PDB entry 3KF4 | X-ray diffraction, 1.90 A resolution | chain A

[Chain A]
Name: Tyrosine-protein kinase ABL1
From: Mus musculus
Notes: EC 2.7.10.2
Reference sequence: P00520 (ABL1_MOUSE); residue numbers follow UniProt; this construct covers 229-515
Chain sequence (288 residues; numbered 228 to 515; the number before each row is that of its first residue):
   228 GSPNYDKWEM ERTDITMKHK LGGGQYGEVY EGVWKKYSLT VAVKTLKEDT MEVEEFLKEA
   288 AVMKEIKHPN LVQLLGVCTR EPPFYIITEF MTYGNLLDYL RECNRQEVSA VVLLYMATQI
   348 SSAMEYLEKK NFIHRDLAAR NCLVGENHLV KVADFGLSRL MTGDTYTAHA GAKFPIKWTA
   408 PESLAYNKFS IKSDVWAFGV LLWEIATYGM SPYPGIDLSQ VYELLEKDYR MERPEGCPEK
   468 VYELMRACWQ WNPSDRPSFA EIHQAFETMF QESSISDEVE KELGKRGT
Not modelled in the structure: 228, 275-279, 515
Construct notes: expression tag (228)
Residues lining bound ligands: B90 (N-[4-(dimethylphosphoryl)phenyl]-9-[(E)-2-(5-methyl-1H-indazol-4-yl)ethenyl]-9H-purin-6-amine): Leu-248, Gly-249, Tyr-253, Val-256, Ala-269, Val-270, Lys-271, Glu-286, Met-290, Val-299, Ile-313, Thr-315, Glu-316, Phe-317, Met-318, Thr-319, Tyr-320, Gly-321, Leu-370, Ala-380, Asp-381, Phe-382

[In short]
Ligands of chain A: compound B90.
Chain A is Tyrosine-protein kinase ABL1 (Mus musculus); the structure, Structural analysis of DFG-in and
DFG-out dual Src-Abl inhibitors sharing a common vinyl purine template, was determined by X-ray diffraction
(same publication as 3KFA).
